2DN2 - chains A and D of the 4 polymer chains in the assembly; structure by X-ray diffraction, 1.25 A resolution.

[Chain A]
Name: Hemoglobin alpha subunit
Source organism: Homo sapiens
Reference sequence: P69905 (HBA_HUMAN); residues 1-141 here = UniProt positions 1-141
Chain sequence (141 residues; each row starts with the number of its first residue):
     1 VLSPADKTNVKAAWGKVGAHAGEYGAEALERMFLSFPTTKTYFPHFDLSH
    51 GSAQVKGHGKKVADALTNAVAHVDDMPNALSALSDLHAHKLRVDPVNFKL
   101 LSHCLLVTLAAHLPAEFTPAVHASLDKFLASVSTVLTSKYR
Ion coordination: heme Fe near His-87 (its only coordinating residue here)
Small-molecule neighbours: heme (HEM): Met-32, Thr-39, Tyr-42, Phe-43, His-45, Phe-46, His-58, Lys-61, Val-62, Ala-65, Leu-66, Leu-83, Leu-86, His-87, Leu-91, Val-93, Asn-97, Phe-98, Leu-101, Leu-105, Val-132, Leu-136
Swiss-Prot annotation at these positions:
  - site: Lys-61 (Not glycated)
  - natural variant: Asp-6 (A6D: In J-Toronto; this construct carries the variant), Ala-13 (A13D: In J-Paris 1/J-Aljezur), Glu-27 (A27E: In Shenyang; this construct carries the variant), Lys-61 (K61N: In Zambia; deletion: In Clinic), Asp-64 (A64D: In Pontoise; this construct carries the variant), Asp-75 (D75A: In Lille; D75G: In Chapel Hill; D75N: In G-Pest), Ala-111 (A111D: In Petah Tikva)

[Chain D]
Name: Hemoglobin beta subunit
Source organism: Homo sapiens
Reference sequence: P68871 (HBB_HUMAN); residue numbers follow UniProt; this construct covers 1-146
Chain sequence (146 residues; each row starts with the number of its first residue):
     1 VHLTPEEKSAVTALWGKVNVDEVGGEALGRLLVVYPWTQRFFESFGDLST
    51 PDAVMGNPKVKAHGKKVLGAFSDGLAHLDNLKGTFATLSELHCDKLHVDP
   101 ENFRLLGNVLVCVLAHHFGKEFTPPVQAAYQKVVAGVANALAHKYH
Ion coordination: heme Fe near His-92 (its only coordinating residue here)
Small-molecule neighbours: heme (HEM): Leu-31, Thr-38, Phe-41, Phe-42, Phe-45, His-63, Lys-66, Val-67, Ala-70, Phe-71, Phe-85, Leu-88, Leu-91, His-92, Leu-96, Val-98, Asn-102, Phe-103, Leu-106, Val-137, Leu-141
Swiss-Prot annotation at these positions:
  - natural variant: Leu-3 (H3L: In Graz; this construct carries the variant), Glu-7 (E7A: In G-Makassar; E7K: In Hb C; E7Q: In Machida; E7V: In SKCA), Lys-8 (E8K: In G-Siriraj; this construct carries the variant), Val-11 (A11V: In Iraq-Halabja; this construct carries the variant), Gly-16 (W16G: In Randwick; this construct carries the variant), Val-23 (E23V: In D-Granada; this construct carries the variant), Gly-24 (V24G: In Miyashiro; this construct carries the variant), Gly-25 (G25D: In Moscva; G25R: In Riverdale-Bronx; G25V: In Savannah), Leu-32 (L32P: In Yokohama), Val-33 (L33V: In Muscat; this construct carries the variant), Arg-40 (Q40R: In Tianshui; this construct carries the variant), Phe-42 (F42Y: In Mequon; deletion: In Bruxelles), 11 further natural variant entries in UniProt

[Interface between chain A and chain D]
Residue-residue contacts - 26 pairs, chain A then chain D:
  Pro-37(A) / His-146(D)
  Thr-38(A) / Pro-100(D)
  Lys-40(A) / His-146(D)  hydrogen bond (side chain-backbone)
  Thr-41(A) / His-97(D)
  Thr-41(A) / Asp-99(D)
  Thr-41(A) / Tyr-145(D)
  Tyr-42(A) / Arg-40(D)
  Tyr-42(A) / Asp-99(D)  hydrogen bond
  Pro-44(A) / His-97(D)
  Leu-91(A) / Arg-40(D)  hydrogen bond (backbone-side chain)
  Arg-92(A) / Trp-37(D)
  Arg-92(A) / Arg-40(D)  hydrogen bond (backbone-side chain)
  Arg-92(A) / Glu-43(D)  salt bridge
  Asp-94(A) / Trp-37(D)  hydrogen bond
  Asp-94(A) / Asp-99(D)
  Asp-94(A) / Glu-101(D)
  Asp-94(A) / Leu-105(D)
  Pro-95(A) / Trp-37(D)
  Val-96(A) / Glu-101(D)
  Asn-97(A) / Asp-99(D)  hydrogen bond
  Tyr-140(A) / Pro-36(D)
  Tyr-140(A) / Trp-37(D)  hydrophobic
  Arg-141(A) / Val-34(D)  hydrogen bond (side chain-backbone)
  Arg-141(A) / Tyr-35(D)
  Arg-141(A) / Pro-36(D)
  Arg-141(A) / Trp-37(D)
Interface residues without a listed pair, chain D (15 interface residues in all): Gln-39, Val-98
The authors on this interface:
  - residue pairs: Lys-40(A)/His-146(D), Asp-94(A)/Trp-37(D), Asp-99(D)/Tyr-42(A)

[In short]
Chain A and chain D form an interface of 14 and 15 residues respectively; the contacts include 7 hydrogen
bonds and 1 salt bridge. Polar contacts include Arg-92(A)/Glu-43(D), Lys-40(A)/His-146(D) and
Tyr-42(A)/Asp-99(D). The authors report contacts between Lys-40(A) and His-146(D), Asp-94(A) and Trp-37(D) and
Asp-99(D) and Tyr-42(A).
Here chain A is Hemoglobin alpha subunit and chain D is Hemoglobin beta subunit, both from Homo sapiens. Entry
2DN2 (1.25A resolution crystal structure of human hemoglobin in the deoxy form) was determined by X-ray
diffraction together with 2DN1 and 2DN3 from the same study.
